5HCI - chain F; structure by X-ray diffraction, 2.30 A resolution.

[Chain F]
Molecule: GPN-loop GTPase 1
Organism: Saccharomyces cerevisiae
Notes: EC 3.6.5.-; fragment: 1-264 delta 203-211; engineered mutation(s): 1-264 delta 203-211
UniProtKB: P47122 (GPN1_YEAST); numbering as in UniProt; present here: 2-202, 212-264
Sequence (261 residues; numbered 2 to 271; 9 numbers in that range are skipped by the numbering (no residue carries them; nothing is unmodelled there); the number before each row is that of its first residue):
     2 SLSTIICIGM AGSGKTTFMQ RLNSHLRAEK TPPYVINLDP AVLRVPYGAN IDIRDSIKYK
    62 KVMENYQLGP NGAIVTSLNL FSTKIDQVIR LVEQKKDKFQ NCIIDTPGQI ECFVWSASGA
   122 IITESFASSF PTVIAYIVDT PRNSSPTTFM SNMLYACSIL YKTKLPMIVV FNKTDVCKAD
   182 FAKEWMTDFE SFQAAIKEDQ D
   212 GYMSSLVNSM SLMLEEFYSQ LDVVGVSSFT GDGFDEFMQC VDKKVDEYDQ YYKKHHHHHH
Unresolved in the structure: 60-68, 269-271
Sequence notes: expression tag (265-271)
Metal / ion sites: Mg2+: Thr17 (together with GDP)
Small-molecule neighbours: GDP (guanosine-5'-diphosphate): Met11, Ala12, Gly13, Ser14, Gly15, Lys16, Thr17, Thr18, Gly109, Asn173, Lys174, Asp176, Val177, Ser238, Ser239, Phe240
Curated features (UniProtKB/Swiss-Prot):
  - motif: Gly70 to Asn72 (Gly-Pro-Asn (GPN)-loop)
  - binding site (GTP): Gly13 to Thr18, Asn173 to Asp176
  - site: Asn72 (Stabilizes the phosphate intermediate)
  - mutagenesis: Asp106 (D106A: Impairs nuclear localization of RNAPII. Completely abolishes RNAPII binding), Gln110 (Q110L: Impairs nuclear localization of RNAPII, but does not impair RNAPII binding), Glu112 (E112K: Impairs heterodimer formation with GPN2 and GPN3)
What the authors report for this chain:
  - contacts within the chain: Asn72-Glu112 (hydrogen bond)
  - mutagenesis - D40A, D106A, Q110L: abolished catalytic activity
  - catalytic residues: Gly109, Gln110 (proposed by the authors, not directly observed)

[Summary]
Chain F binds GDP. UniProt lists 10 GTP-binding residues and 3 mutagenesis sites. The paper reports catalytic
residues Gly109 and Gln110; D40A, D106A and Q110L abolish catalytic activity.
Chain F is GPN-loop GTPase 1 (Saccharomyces cerevisiae); the structure, GPN-loop GTPase Npa3 in complex with
GDP, was determined by X-ray diffraction.
